4M2W - chain A; structure by X-ray diffraction, 1.66 A resolution.

# Chain A
Molecule: Carbonic anhydrase 2
Organism: Homo sapiens
Notes: EC 4.2.1.1
Reference sequence: P00918 (CAH2_HUMAN); the author numbering skips numbers that UniProt does not, so the offset changes along the chain: 4-125 = UniProt 4-125; 127-261 = UniProt 126-260
Amino-acid sequence (257 residues; each row starts with the number of its first residue; note: 1 number in that range is skipped by the numbering (no residue carries it; nothing is unmodelled there)):
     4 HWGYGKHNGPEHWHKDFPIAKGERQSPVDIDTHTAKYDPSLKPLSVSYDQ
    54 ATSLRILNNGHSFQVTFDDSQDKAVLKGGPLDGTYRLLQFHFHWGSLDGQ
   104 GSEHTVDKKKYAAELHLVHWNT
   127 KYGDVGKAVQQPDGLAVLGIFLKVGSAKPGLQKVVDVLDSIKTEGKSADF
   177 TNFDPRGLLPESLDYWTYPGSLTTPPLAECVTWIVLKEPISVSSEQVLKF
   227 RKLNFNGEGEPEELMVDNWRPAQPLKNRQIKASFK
Sequence notes: engineered mutation Ser65 (Ala in P00918), Gln67 (Asn in P00918), Thr69 (Glu in P00918), Leu91 (Ile in P00918), Val131 (Phe130 in P00918), Glu170 (Lys169 in P00918), Ala204 (Leu203 in P00918)
Bound ions: Zn2+: His94, His96, His119 (together with Dorzolamide)
Residues lining bound ligands: Dorzolamide (ETS; (4S-trans)-4-(ethylamino)-5,6-dihydro-6-methyl-4H-thieno(2,3-b)thiopyran-2-sulfonamide-7,7-dioxide): Trp5, His64, Leu91, Gln92, His94, His96, Glu106, His119, Val121, Val135, Leu141, Val143, Ser197, Leu198, Thr199, Thr200, Pro201, Pro202, Trp209
Curated features (UniProtKB/Swiss-Prot):
  - active site: His64 (Proton donor/acceptor)
  - binding site (Zn(2+)): His94, His96, His119
  - binding site (substrate): Thr199, Thr200
  - site: Tyr7 (Fine-tunes the proton-transfer properties of H-64), Asn62 (Fine-tunes the proton-transfer properties of H-64), Gln92 (Involved in the binding of some activators, including histamine and L-histidine)
  - modified residue (Phosphoserine): Ser166, Ser173

# Overview
Ligands of chain A: Dorzolamide. His94, His96 and His119 coordinate Zn2+. UniProt lists active-site residue
His64, 3 Zn2+-binding residues and substrate-binding residues Thr199 and Thr200.
Chain A is Carbonic anhydrase 2 (Homo sapiens); the structure, Genetically engineered Carbonic Anhydrase IX in
complex with Dorzolamide, was determined by X-ray diffraction together with 4M2R, 4M2U and 4M2V from the same
study.
